8FF2 - chains A and B of the 10 polymer chains in the assembly; structure by electron microscopy, 2.87 A resolution.

[Chain A (and B)]
Protein: Amyloid-beta precursor protein
Notes: chain B of this document is another copy of the same molecule, construct and numbering; everything in this record applies to it too
UniProtKB: P05067 (A4_HUMAN), isoform P05067-8; residues 1-40 here correspond to UniProt positions 653-692 (UniProt number = residue number + 652)
Chain sequence (40 residues; each row starts with the number of its first residue):
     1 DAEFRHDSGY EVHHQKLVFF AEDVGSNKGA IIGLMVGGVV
Unresolved in the structure: 39-40
What the authors report for this chain:
  - contacts within the chain: Asp1-Glu22, Phe4-Phe20

[How chain A and chain B interact]
Pairs across the interface (11):
  Gln15(A) - Met35(B)
  Lys16(A) - Met35(B)
  Leu17(A) - Gly33(B)
  Leu17(A) - Met35(B)  hydrophobic
  Phe19(A) - Ile32(B)  hydrophobic
  Val24(A) - Asn27(B)  hydrogen bond (backbone-side chain)
  Gly25(A) - Gly25(B)
  Gly25(A) - Ser26(B)
  Gly25(A) - Asn27(B)
  Asn27(A) - Val24(B)
  Asn27(A) - Gly25(B)
Also at the interface, not in a pair above, chain B (9 interface residues in all): Val36, Gly37
From the paper, about this interface:
  - pairs named by the authors: Leu17(A)-Met35(B)

[Overview]
7 residues of chain A face 9 of chain B across their interface; the contacts include 1 hydrogen bond. Its one
hydrogen-bonded contact is Val24(A)-Asn27(B). The authors report a contact between Leu17(A) and Met35(B). From
the paper: contacts within the chain involving Asp1(A), Glu22(A) and Phe4(A) among others.
Chain A and chain B are both Amyloid-beta precursor protein; the structure, Amyloid-beta (1-40) fibrils
derived from a CAA patient, was determined by electron microscopy, deposited together with 8FF3.
